6KQD - chains C and D of the 9 polymer chains in the assembly; structure by X-ray diffraction, 3.30 A resolution.

Chain C:
Molecule: DNA-directed RNA polymerase subunit beta
From: Thermus thermophilus (strain HB8 / ATCC 27634 / DSM 579)
Notes: EC 2.7.7.6
UniProt: Q8RQE9 (RPOB_THET8); numbering as in UniProt (aligned over 1-1119)
Amino-acid sequence (1119 residues; each row starts with the number of its first residue):
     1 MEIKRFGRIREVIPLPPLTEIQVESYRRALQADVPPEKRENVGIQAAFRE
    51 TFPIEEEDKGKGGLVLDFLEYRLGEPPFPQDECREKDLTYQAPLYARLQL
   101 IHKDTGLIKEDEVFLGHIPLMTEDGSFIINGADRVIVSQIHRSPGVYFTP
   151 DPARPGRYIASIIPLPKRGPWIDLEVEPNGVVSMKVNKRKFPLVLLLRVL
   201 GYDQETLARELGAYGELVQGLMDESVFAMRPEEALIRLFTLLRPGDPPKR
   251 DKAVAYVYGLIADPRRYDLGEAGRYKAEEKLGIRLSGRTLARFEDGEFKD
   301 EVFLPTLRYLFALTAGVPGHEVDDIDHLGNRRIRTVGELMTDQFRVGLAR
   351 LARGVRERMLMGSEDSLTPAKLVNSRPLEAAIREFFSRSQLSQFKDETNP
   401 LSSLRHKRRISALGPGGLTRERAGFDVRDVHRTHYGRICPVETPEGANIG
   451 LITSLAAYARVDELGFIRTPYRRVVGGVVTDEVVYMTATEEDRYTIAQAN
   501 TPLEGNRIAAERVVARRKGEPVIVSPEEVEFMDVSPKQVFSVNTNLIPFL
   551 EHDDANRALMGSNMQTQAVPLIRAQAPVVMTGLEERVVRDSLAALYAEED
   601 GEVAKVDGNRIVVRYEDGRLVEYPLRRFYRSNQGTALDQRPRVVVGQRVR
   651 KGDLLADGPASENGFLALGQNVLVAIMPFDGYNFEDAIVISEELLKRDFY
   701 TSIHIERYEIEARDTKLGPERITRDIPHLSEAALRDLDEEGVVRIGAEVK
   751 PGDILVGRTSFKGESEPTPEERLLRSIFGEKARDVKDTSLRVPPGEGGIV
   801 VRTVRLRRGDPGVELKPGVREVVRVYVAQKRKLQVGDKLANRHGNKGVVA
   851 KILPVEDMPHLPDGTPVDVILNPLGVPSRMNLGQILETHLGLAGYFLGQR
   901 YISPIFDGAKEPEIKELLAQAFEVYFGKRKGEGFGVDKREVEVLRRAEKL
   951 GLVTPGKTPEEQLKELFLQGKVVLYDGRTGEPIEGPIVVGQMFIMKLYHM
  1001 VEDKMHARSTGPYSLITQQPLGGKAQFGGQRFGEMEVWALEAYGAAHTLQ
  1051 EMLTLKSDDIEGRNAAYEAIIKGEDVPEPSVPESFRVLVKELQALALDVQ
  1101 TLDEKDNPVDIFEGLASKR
Not modelled in the structure: 57-63, 1119

Chain D:
Molecule: DNA-directed RNA polymerase subunit beta'
From: Thermus thermophilus (strain HB8 / ATCC 27634 / DSM 579)
Notes: EC 2.7.7.6
UniProt: Q8RQE8 (RPOC_THET8); numbering as in UniProt (aligned over 1-1524)
Amino-acid sequence (1524 residues; numbered 1 to 1524; the number before each row is that of its first residue):
     1 MKKEVRKVRIALASPEKIRSWSYGEVEKPETINYRTLKPERDGLFDERIF
    51 GPIKDYECACGKYKRQRFEGKVCERCGVEVTKSIVRRYRMGHIELATPAA
   101 HIWFVKDVPSKIGTLLDLSATELEQVLYFSKYIVLDPKGAILNGVPVEKR
   151 QLLTDEEYRELRYGKQETYPLPPGVDALVKDGEEVVKGQELAPGVVSRLD
   201 GVALYRFPRRVRVEYVKKERAGLRLPLAAWVEKEAYKPGEILAELPEPYL
   251 FRAEEEGVVELKELEEGAFLVLRREDEPVATYFLPVGMTPLVVHGEIVEK
   301 GQPLAEAKGLLRMPRQVRAAQVEAEEEGETVYLTLFLEWTEPKDYRVQPH
   351 MNVVVPEGARVEAGDKIVAAIDPEEEVIAEAEGVVHLHEPASILVVKARV
   401 YPFEDDVEVSTGDRVAPGDVLADGGKVKSDVYGRVEVDLVRNVVRVVESY
   451 DIDARMGAEAIQQLLKELDLEALEKELLEEMKHPSRARRAKARKRLEVVR
   501 AFLDSGNRPEWMILEAVPVLPPDLRPMVQVDGGRFATSDLNDLYRRLINR
   551 NNRLKKLLAQGAPEIIIRNEKRMLQEAVDALLDNGRRGAPVTNPGSDRPL
   601 RSLTDILSGKQGRFRQNLLGKRVDYSGRSVIVVGPQLKLHQCGLPKRMAL
   651 ELFKPFLLKKMEEKGIAPNVKAARRMLERQRDIKDEVWDALEEVIHGKVV
   701 LLNRAPTLHRLGIQAFQPVLVEGQSIQLHPLVCEAFNADFDGDQMAVHVP
   751 LSSFAQAEARIQMLSAHNLLSPASGEPLAKPSRDIILGLYYITQVRKEKK
   801 GAGLEFATPEEALAAHERGEVALNAPIKVAGRETSVGRLKYVFANPDEAL
   851 LAVAHGIVDLQDVVTVRYMGKRLETSPGRILFARIVAEAVEDEKVAWELI
   901 QLDVPQEKNSLKDLVYQAFLRLGMEKTARLLDALKYYGFTFSTTSGITIG
   951 IDDAVIPEEKKQYLEEADRKLLQIEQAYEMGFLTDRERYDQILQLWTETT
  1001 EKVTQAVFKNFEENYPFNPLYVMAQSGARGNPQQIRQLCGLRGLMQKPSG
  1051 ETFEVPVRSSFREGLTVLEYFISSHGARKGGADTALRTADSGYLTRKLVD
  1101 VTHEIVVREADCGTTNYISVPLFQPDEVTRSLRLRKRADIEAGLYGRVLA
  1151 REVEVLGVRLEEGRYLSMDDVHLLIKAAEAGEIQEVPVRSPLTCQTRYGV
  1201 CQKCYGYDLSMARPVSIGEAVGIVAAQSIGEPGTQLTMRTFHTGGVAGAA
  1251 DITQGLPRVIELFEARRPKAKAVISEIDGVVRIEETEEKLSVFVESEGFS
  1301 KEYKLPKEARLLVKDGDYVEAGQPLTRGAIDPHQLLEAKGPEAVERYLVE
  1351 EIQKVYRAQGVKLHDKHIEIVVRQMMKYVEVTDPGDSRLLEGQVLEKWDV
  1401 EALNERLIAEGKTPVAWKPLLMGVTKSALSTKSWLSAASFQNTTHVLTEA
  1451 AIAGKKDELIGLKENVILGRLIPAGTGSDFVRFTQVVDQKTLKAIEEARK
  1501 EAVEAKERPAARRGVKREQPGKQA
Not modelled in the structure: 1-2, 1238-1251, 1503-1524
Ion coordination: Zn2+ site 1: Cys-58, Cys-60, Cys-73, Cys-76; Mg2+ site 1: Asp-739, Asp-741, Asp-743 (shared with 1 residue of chain I); Mg2+ site 2 near Lys-840 (its only coordinating residue here); Zn2+ site 2: Cys-1112, Cys-1194, Cys-1201, Cys-1204

Chain C / chain D interface:
Residue-residue contacts (392):
  Phe-425(C) / Lys-1079(D)
  Phe-425(C) / Asp-1083(D)
  Phe-425(C) / Leu-1086(D)  hydrophobic
  Arg-428(C) / Arg-1078(D)  hydrogen bond (backbone-side chain)
  Arg-428(C) / Ala-1082(D)
  Arg-428(C) / Leu-1086(D)
  Asp-429(C) / Pro-1048(D)
  Asp-429(C) / Lys-1079(D)
  Val-430(C) / Pro-1048(D)
  Val-430(C) / His-1075(D)  hydrogen bond (backbone-side chain)
  Val-430(C) / Arg-1078(D)
  His-431(C) / Phe-1071(D)
  His-431(C) / His-1075(D)
  Arg-432(C) / Phe-1071(D)
  His-434(C) / Phe-1071(D)
  Tyr-435(C) / Phe-1071(D)
  Cys-439(C) / Arg-1078(D)
  Pro-440(C) / Phe-1071(D)  hydrophobic
  Pro-440(C) / Ser-1074(D)
  Pro-440(C) / Arg-1078(D)  hydrogen bond (backbone-side chain)
  Thr-443(C) / Arg-1078(D)
  Gly-446(C) / Ala-1085(D)
  Ile-449(C) / Arg-1078(D)
  Ile-449(C) / Gly-1081(D)
  Ile-449(C) / Ala-1082(D)  hydrophobic
  Gly-450(C) / Arg-1078(D)
  Gln-498(C) / Val-1067(D)
  Gln-498(C) / Leu-1068(D)
  Val-514(C) / Leu-1068(D)  hydrophobic
  Arg-516(C) / Leu-1068(D)
  Glu-520(C) / Lys-1047(D)
  Pro-521(C) / Val-1055(D)  hydrophobic
  Pro-521(C) / Leu-1068(D)  hydrophobic
  Val-539(C) / Val-1067(D)  hydrophobic
  Val-539(C) / Phe-1071(D)  hydrophobic
  Phe-540(C) / Tyr-1070(D)  hydrophobic
  Leu-550(C) / Tyr-1070(D)
  Glu-551(C) / Gly-1064(D)
  Glu-551(C) / Leu-1065(D)  hydrogen bond (backbone-backbone)
  His-552(C) / Phe-1061(D)  hydrogen bond (side chain-backbone)
  His-552(C) / Arg-1062(D)  hydrogen bond (side chain-backbone)
  His-552(C) / Glu-1063(D)
  His-552(C) / Gly-1064(D)
  Asp-553(C) / Phe-1061(D)
  Asp-553(C) / Tyr-1070(D)  hydrogen bond (backbone-side chain)
  Asp-554(C) / Arg-1042(D)  salt bridge
  Asp-554(C) / Phe-1061(D)
  Asp-554(C) / Tyr-1070(D)
  Ala-555(C) / Tyr-1070(D)
  Asn-556(C) / Ala-1077(D)
  Ala-558(C) / Tyr-1070(D)
  Ile-676(C) / Ile-947(D)
  Ile-676(C) / Thr-948(D)  hydrogen bond (backbone-side chain)
  Met-677(C) / Thr-943(D)
  Met-677(C) / Ile-947(D)
  Pro-678(C) / Asp-784(D)
  Pro-678(C) / Ser-942(D)
  Pro-678(C) / Thr-943(D)  hydrogen bond (backbone-side chain)
  Pro-678(C) / Ile-947(D)
  Phe-679(C) / Thr-943(D)
  Asp-680(C) / Pro-635(D)
  Asp-680(C) / Phe-939(D)
  Asp-680(C) / Thr-943(D)
  Gly-681(C) / Val-633(D)
  Gly-681(C) / Pro-635(D)
  Gly-681(C) / Phe-939(D)
  Tyr-682(C) / Val-633(D)
  Tyr-682(C) / Pro-635(D)
  Asn-683(C) / Asp-784(D)
  Phe-684(C) / Val-633(D)  hydrophobic
  Phe-684(C) / Pro-730(D)  hydrophobic
  Phe-684(C) / Phe-740(D)
  Phe-684(C) / Ser-782(D)
  Phe-684(C) / Arg-783(D)
  Phe-684(C) / Asp-784(D)
  Glu-685(C) / Phe-740(D)  hydrogen bond (backbone-backbone)
  Glu-685(C) / Arg-783(D)  salt bridge
  Glu-685(C) / Arg-1029(D)  salt bridge
  Asp-686(C) / Asp-739(D)
  Asp-686(C) / Phe-740(D)
  Ala-687(C) / Val-633(D)  hydrophobic
  Ala-687(C) / Phe-740(D)
  Arg-713(C) / Gln-529(D)
  Arg-713(C) / Gly-532(D)
  Arg-713(C) / Gly-533(D)
  Lys-716(C) / Arg-35(D)  hydrogen bond (side chain-backbone)
  Lys-716(C) / Leu-37(D)
  Lys-750(C) / Arg-681(D)
  Pro-751(C) / Arg-679(D)
  Pro-751(C) / Gln-680(D)  hydrogen bond (backbone-backbone)
  Asp-753(C) / Arg-679(D)  salt bridge
  Asp-753(C) / Arg-681(D)  salt bridge
  Glu-764(C) / Lys-54(D)  salt bridge
  Glu-766(C) / Lys-64(D)
  Pro-767(C) / Arg-65(D)  hydrogen bond (backbone-side chain)
  Thr-768(C) / Arg-65(D)
  Pro-769(C) / Arg-65(D)
  Gln-834(C) / Gln-724(D)  hydrogen bond
  Val-835(C) / Val-632(D)  hydrophobic
  Val-835(C) / Ser-725(D)  hydrogen bond (backbone-side chain)
  Gly-836(C) / Val-630(D)
  Gly-836(C) / Ser-725(D)  hydrogen bond (backbone-side chain)
  Lys-838(C) / Asp-741(D)
  Gly-847(C) / Phe-740(D)
  Gly-847(C) / Asp-741(D)
  Val-848(C) / Val-630(D)  hydrophobic
  Val-848(C) / Ile-631(D)
  Val-848(C) / Val-632(D)  hydrophobic
  Val-848(C) / Phe-740(D)  hydrogen bond (backbone-backbone)
  Val-849(C) / Val-632(D)
  Ala-850(C) / Val-632(D)
  Ala-850(C) / Val-633(D)  hydrophobic
  Asn-872(C) / Asp-784(D)  hydrogen bond
  Pro-873(C) / Ile-947(D)
  Pro-873(C) / Ile-949(D)
  Leu-874(C) / Asp-784(D)
  Leu-874(C) / Met-1023(D)  hydrophobic
  Leu-874(C) / Ala-1028(D)  hydrophobic
  Leu-874(C) / Arg-1029(D)  hydrogen bond (backbone-side chain)
  Val-876(C) / Ile-949(D)  hydrophobic
  Pro-877(C) / Ile-949(D)
  Pro-877(C) / Leu-1020(D)  hydrophobic
  Pro-877(C) / Met-1023(D)  hydrophobic
  Pro-877(C) / Gln-1034(D)
  Ser-878(C) / Arg-1029(D)  hydrogen bond
  Ser-878(C) / Gln-1034(D)
  Arg-879(C) / Arg-1029(D)
  Met-880(C) / Gln-1034(D)
  Met-880(C) / Gln-1037(D)
  Met-880(C) / Leu-1038(D)  hydrophobic
  Leu-882(C) / Ile-951(D)  hydrophobic
  Leu-882(C) / Leu-1038(D)  hydrophobic
  Leu-882(C) / Phe-1061(D)
  Leu-882(C) / Arg-1062(D)
  Ile-885(C) / Ile-949(D)
  Ile-885(C) / Gly-950(D)
  Ile-885(C) / Ile-951(D)
  Leu-886(C) / Ile-951(D)  hydrophobic
  His-889(C) / Gly-950(D)
  His-889(C) / Ile-951(D)  hydrogen bond (side chain-backbone)
  Phe-906(C) / Leu-1065(D)
  Phe-906(C) / Thr-1066(D)
  Phe-906(C) / Val-1067(D)
  Phe-906(C) / Tyr-1070(D)  hydrophobic
  Glu-911(C) / Arg-1062(D)  salt bridge
  Lys-915(C) / Asp-952(D)  salt bridge
  Arg-945(C) / Asp-859(D)  salt bridge
  Arg-946(C) / Tyr-791(D)  hydrogen bond
  Arg-946(C) / Arg-796(D)
  Arg-946(C) / Asp-859(D)  salt bridge
  Arg-946(C) / Gln-861(D)
  Lys-949(C) / Arg-796(D)
  Lys-949(C) / Glu-798(D)  salt bridge
  Leu-950(C) / Tyr-1015(D)
  Leu-950(C) / Phe-1017(D)  hydrophobic
  Gln-969(C) / Asp-952(D)
  Lys-971(C) / Asp-953(D)  salt bridge
  Ile-983(C) / Thr-943(D)
  Ile-983(C) / Thr-944(D)
  Ile-983(C) / Gly-946(D)
  Glu-984(C) / Tyr-791(D)  hydrogen bond
  Glu-984(C) / Thr-944(D)  hydrogen bond (backbone-backbone)
  Glu-984(C) / Ser-945(D)
  Gly-985(C) / Gly-946(D)
  Pro-986(C) / Thr-948(D)
  Val-988(C) / Thr-948(D)  hydrogen bond (backbone-side chain)
  Val-988(C) / Ile-949(D)
  Val-988(C) / Gly-950(D)
  Val-1001(C) / Val-630(D)  hydrophobic
  Val-1001(C) / Gln-724(D)
  Val-1001(C) / Ser-725(D)
  Glu-1002(C) / Gln-724(D)
  Lys-1004(C) / Arg-628(D)
  Lys-1004(C) / Gln-744(D)
  Met-1005(C) / Arg-628(D)
  Met-1005(C) / Ser-629(D)
  Met-1005(C) / Met-648(D)  hydrophobic
  Met-1005(C) / Gln-724(D)
  His-1006(C) / Gly-627(D)
  His-1006(C) / Arg-628(D)  hydrogen bond (backbone-backbone)
  His-1006(C) / Met-648(D)
  Ala-1007(C) / Ser-626(D)
  Ala-1007(C) / Gly-627(D)
  Ala-1007(C) / Met-648(D)
  Ala-1007(C) / Glu-651(D)
  Arg-1008(C) / Asp-624(D)  salt bridge
  Arg-1008(C) / Tyr-625(D)  hydrogen bond (backbone-backbone)
  Arg-1008(C) / Ser-626(D)  hydrogen bond (backbone-backbone)
  Arg-1008(C) / Glu-651(D)
  Arg-1008(C) / Leu-652(D)
  Ser-1009(C) / Asp-624(D)
  Ser-1009(C) / Tyr-625(D)  hydrogen bond (backbone-backbone)
  Ser-1009(C) / Glu-651(D)  hydrogen bond
  Thr-1010(C) / Asp-624(D)
  Thr-1010(C) / Tyr-625(D)
  Tyr-1013(C) / Asp-624(D)  hydrogen bond
  Leu-1015(C) / Arg-87(D)  hydrogen bond (backbone-side chain)
  Leu-1015(C) / Val-528(D)  hydrophobic
  Ile-1016(C) / Arg-87(D)  hydrogen bond (backbone-side chain)
  Ile-1016(C) / Asp-523(D)
  Ile-1016(C) / Leu-524(D)
  Ile-1016(C) / Pro-526(D)
  Ile-1016(C) / Arg-613(D)
  Thr-1017(C) / Arg-613(D)
  Thr-1017(C) / Asn-617(D)
  Gln-1018(C) / Arg-87(D)
  Gln-1019(C) / Asn-617(D)  hydrogen bond (side chain-backbone)
  Gln-1019(C) / Lys-621(D)
  Gln-1019(C) / Arg-622(D)
  Pro-1020(C) / Arg-622(D)
  Pro-1020(C) / Asp-624(D)
  Leu-1021(C) / Arg-622(D)
  Gly-1022(C) / Arg-622(D)
  Phe-1027(C) / Glu-651(D)
  Gly-1029(C) / Arg-622(D)  hydrogen bond (backbone-side chain)
  Gly-1029(C) / Val-623(D)
  Gly-1029(C) / Ser-626(D)
  Gln-1030(C) / Arg-622(D)
  Gln-1030(C) / Val-623(D)  hydrogen bond (backbone-backbone)
  Gln-1030(C) / Ser-626(D)  hydrogen bond (backbone-side chain)
  Gln-1030(C) / Gly-627(D)
  Gln-1030(C) / Arg-628(D)  hydrogen bond
  Arg-1031(C) / Arg-615(D)  hydrogen bond (side chain-backbone)
  Arg-1031(C) / Gln-616(D)  hydrogen bond (side chain-backbone)
  Arg-1031(C) / Gly-620(D)  hydrogen bond (side chain-backbone)
  Arg-1031(C) / Lys-621(D)
  Arg-1031(C) / Arg-622(D)
  Phe-1032(C) / Gly-620(D)
  Phe-1032(C) / Lys-621(D)  hydrogen bond (backbone-backbone)
  Phe-1032(C) / Ile-713(D)  hydrophobic
  Phe-1032(C) / His-748(D)
  Gly-1033(C) / Leu-619(D)
  Glu-1034(C) / Arg-615(D)  salt bridge
  Glu-1034(C) / Leu-619(D)
  Glu-1034(C) / Arg-1096(D)  salt bridge
  Met-1035(C) / Thr-707(D)
  Glu-1036(C) / Asn-703(D)
  Glu-1036(C) / Thr-707(D)  hydrogen bond
  Glu-1036(C) / Ile-713(D)
  Val-1037(C) / Leu-619(D)
  Trp-1038(C) / Thr-1095(D)
  Trp-1038(C) / Arg-1096(D)
  Trp-1038(C) / Val-1099(D)
  Trp-1038(C) / Ile-1223(D)
  Trp-1038(C) / Gln-1227(D)  hydrogen bond (backbone-side chain)
  Ala-1039(C) / Thr-707(D)
  Ala-1039(C) / Ile-713(D)  hydrophobic
  Ala-1039(C) / Gln-1227(D)
  Leu-1040(C) / Met-763(D)  hydrophobic
  Glu-1041(C) / Ala-1220(D)
  Glu-1041(C) / Ile-1223(D)
  Glu-1041(C) / Leu-1462(D)
  Glu-1041(C) / Val-1466(D)
  Glu-1041(C) / Ile-1472(D)
  Ala-1042(C) / Arg-710(D)  hydrogen bond (backbone-side chain)
  Ala-1042(C) / Ile-1223(D)  hydrophobic
  Ala-1042(C) / Val-1224(D)  hydrophobic
  Ala-1042(C) / Gln-1227(D)
  Tyr-1043(C) / Arg-710(D)  hydrogen bond (side chain-backbone)
  Tyr-1043(C) / Leu-711(D)
  Tyr-1043(C) / Ile-713(D)  hydrogen bond (side chain-backbone)
  Tyr-1043(C) / Gln-714(D)
  Tyr-1043(C) / Gln-762(D)  hydrogen bond (backbone-side chain)
  Tyr-1043(C) / Met-763(D)  hydrophobic
  Tyr-1043(C) / Asn-768(D)
  Gly-1044(C) / Gln-762(D)  hydrogen bond (backbone-side chain)
  Gly-1044(C) / Ala-1474(D)
  Gly-1044(C) / Gly-1475(D)
  Gly-1044(C) / Thr-1476(D)  hydrogen bond (backbone-backbone)
  Ala-1045(C) / Glu-758(D)
  Ala-1045(C) / Gln-762(D)
  Ala-1045(C) / Met-763(D)  hydrophobic
  Ala-1046(C) / Glu-758(D)  hydrogen bond (backbone-side chain)
  Ala-1046(C) / Leu-1471(D)
  Ala-1046(C) / Ile-1472(D)  hydrophobic
  Ala-1046(C) / Ala-1474(D)
  Ala-1046(C) / Thr-1476(D)  hydrogen bond (backbone-side chain)
  Ala-1046(C) / Gly-1477(D)
  His-1047(C) / Phe-754(D)
  His-1047(C) / Glu-758(D)  salt bridge
  His-1047(C) / Leu-1471(D)
  His-1047(C) / Thr-1476(D)
  Thr-1048(C) / Ala-755(D)  hydrogen bond (side chain-backbone)
  Thr-1048(C) / Glu-758(D)  hydrogen bond
  Leu-1049(C) / Ile-1472(D)  hydrophobic
  Gln-1050(C) / Gly-1469(D)
  Gln-1050(C) / Arg-1470(D)
  Gln-1050(C) / Leu-1471(D)
  Glu-1051(C) / Pro-750(D)
  Glu-1051(C) / Leu-751(D)  hydrogen bond (side chain-backbone)
  Glu-1051(C) / Ser-752(D)  hydrogen bond (side chain-backbone)
  Glu-1051(C) / Ala-755(D)
  Met-1052(C) / Val-623(D)
  Met-1052(C) / His-748(D)
  Leu-1053(C) / Lys-621(D)
  Leu-1053(C) / Val-1466(D)
  Thr-1054(C) / Gly-1469(D)
  Lys-1056(C) / Val-623(D)
  Lys-1056(C) / Asp-624(D)  hydrogen bond (backbone-backbone)
  Lys-1056(C) / Tyr-625(D)
  Lys-1056(C) / Val-749(D)  hydrogen bond (side chain-backbone)
  Lys-1056(C) / Pro-750(D)
  Lys-1056(C) / Leu-751(D)
  Ser-1057(C) / Lys-621(D)
  Ser-1057(C) / Arg-622(D)  hydrogen bond (side chain-backbone)
  Ser-1057(C) / Val-623(D)
  Asp-1058(C) / Lys-621(D)
  Tyr-1067(C) / Tyr-625(D)
  Tyr-1067(C) / Pro-655(D)  hydrophobic
  Tyr-1067(C) / Leu-658(D)
  Tyr-1067(C) / Arg-674(D)  hydrogen bond
  Ile-1070(C) / Pro-655(D)  hydrophobic
  Ile-1070(C) / Phe-656(D)  hydrophobic
  Ile-1070(C) / Lys-659(D)
  Ile-1071(C) / Pro-655(D)  hydrophobic
  Ile-1071(C) / Lys-659(D)
  Lys-1072(C) / Lys-659(D)
  Asp-1075(C) / Ser-753(D)
  Val-1076(C) / Ser-752(D)
  Pro-1082(C) / Leu-1468(D)
  Pro-1082(C) / Gly-1469(D)
  Glu-1083(C) / Arg-87(D)  salt bridge
  Glu-1083(C) / Tyr-88(D)  hydrogen bond
  Ser-1084(C) / Asn-617(D)
  Ser-1084(C) / Leu-618(D)
  Phe-1085(C) / Leu-1468(D)  hydrophobic
  Arg-1086(C) / Tyr-88(D)
  Val-1087(C) / Arg-613(D)
  Leu-1088(C) / Leu-607(D)  hydrophobic
  Leu-1088(C) / Phe-614(D)  hydrophobic
  Leu-1088(C) / Leu-618(D)  hydrophobic
  Lys-1090(C) / Tyr-88(D)  hydrogen bond (side chain-backbone)
  Lys-1090(C) / Met-90(D)
  Lys-1090(C) / Leu-520(D)
  Lys-1090(C) / Leu-524(D)
  Glu-1091(C) / Leu-520(D)
  Glu-1091(C) / Ile-606(D)
  Glu-1091(C) / Leu-607(D)
  Glu-1091(C) / Arg-613(D)  salt bridge
  Leu-1092(C) / Leu-607(D)  hydrophobic
  Leu-1092(C) / Leu-1447(D)  hydrophobic
  Gln-1093(C) / Trp-21(D)
  Gln-1093(C) / Met-90(D)
  Gln-1093(C) / Pro-518(D)
  Ala-1094(C) / Met-90(D)
  Ala-1094(C) / Leu-520(D)  hydrophobic
  Ala-1094(C) / Leu-603(D)
  Leu-1095(C) / His-101(D)  hydrogen bond (backbone-side chain)
  Leu-1095(C) / Trp-103(D)  hydrophobic
  Leu-1095(C) / Leu-582(D)
  Leu-1095(C) / Leu-603(D)  hydrophobic
  Leu-1095(C) / Leu-607(D)  hydrophobic
  Ala-1096(C) / Ala-13(D)  hydrogen bond (backbone-backbone)
  Ala-1096(C) / Leu-514(D)  hydrophobic
  Leu-1097(C) / Ala-11(D)
  Leu-1097(C) / Trp-21(D)
  Leu-1097(C) / Trp-103(D)  hydrophobic
  Leu-1097(C) / Ala-1451(D)  hydrophobic
  Asp-1098(C) / Arg-9(D)
  Asp-1098(C) / Ile-10(D)
  Asp-1098(C) / Ala-11(D)  hydrogen bond (backbone-backbone)
  Asp-1098(C) / Lys-17(D)  salt bridge
  Asp-1098(C) / Trp-21(D)
  Val-1099(C) / Arg-9(D)
  Gln-1100(C) / Val-8(D)
  Gln-1100(C) / Arg-9(D)  hydrogen bond (backbone-backbone)
  Thr-1101(C) / Val-5(D)
  Thr-1101(C) / Lys-7(D)
  Leu-1102(C) / Val-5(D)
  Leu-1102(C) / Arg-6(D)  hydrogen bond (backbone-backbone)
  Leu-1102(C) / Lys-7(D)  hydrogen bond (backbone-backbone)
  Leu-1102(C) / Arg-9(D)
  Asp-1103(C) / Lys-3(D)
  Asp-1103(C) / Glu-4(D)
  Glu-1104(C) / Lys-3(D)  salt bridge
  Glu-1104(C) / Arg-6(D)
  Asp-1106(C) / Lys-7(D)  salt bridge
  Asp-1106(C) / Lys-1456(D)  salt bridge
  Val-1109(C) / Val-5(D)  hydrophobic
  Phe-1112(C) / Tyr-88(D)  hydrophobic
  Leu-1115(C) / Tyr-23(D)
  Leu-1115(C) / Ile-84(D)  hydrophobic
  Leu-1115(C) / Val-85(D)  hydrophobic
  Leu-1115(C) / Tyr-88(D)  hydrophobic
  Leu-1115(C) / Arg-89(D)  hydrogen bond (backbone-side chain)
  Ala-1116(C) / Tyr-23(D)
  Ala-1116(C) / Tyr-88(D)  hydrophobic
  Ser-1117(C) / Tyr-23(D)  hydrogen bond (backbone-side chain)
  Lys-1118(C) / Arg-19(D)  hydrogen bond (side chain-backbone)
  Lys-1118(C) / Ser-20(D)  hydrogen bond (side chain-backbone)
  Lys-1118(C) / Ser-22(D)  hydrogen bond (side chain-backbone)
  Lys-1118(C) / Tyr-23(D)  hydrogen bond (backbone-side chain)
Other interface residues (no listed pair), chain C (186 interface residues in all): Val-441, Ala-447, Thr-453, Pro-536, Glu-711, Ala-732, Glu-748, Gly-752, Arg-772, Lys-816, Lys-846, Gly-951, Leu-968, Ile-987, Gly-1011, Gly-1073, Lys-1105, Ile-1111
Other interface residues (no listed pair), chain D (197 interface residues in all): Leu-12, Ile-18, Phe-104, Asp-531, Tyr-544, Thr-604, Gln-636, Arg-647, Lys-654, Glu-662, Val-670, Glu-678, Leu-701, Leu-708, Cys-733, Gly-742, Ala-746, Leu-787, Leu-860, Trp-1434, Ile-1467

Summary:
Chain C and chain D form an interface of 186 and 197 residues respectively; the contacts include 74 hydrogen
bonds and 22 salt bridges. Among the polar pairs are Asp-554(C)/Arg-1042(D), Glu-685(C)/Arg-783(D) and
Glu-685(C)/Arg-1029(D). Cys-58(D), Cys-60(D), Cys-73(D) and Cys-76(D) coordinate Zn2+ site 1.
Chain C is DNA-directed RNA polymerase subunit beta and chain D is DNA-directed RNA polymerase subunit beta',
both from Thermus thermophilus (strain HB8 / ATCC 27634 / DSM 579); the structure, Thermus thermophilus
initial transcription complex comprising sigma A and 5'-OH RNA of 3 nt, was determined by X-ray diffraction
together with 6KQE, 6KQF, 6KQG, 6KQH, 6KQL, 6KQM and 6 further entries from the same study.
